PDB entry 9HT0 | X-ray diffraction, 1.33 A resolution | chain A

# Chain A
Protein: Bromodomain-containing protein 4
From: Homo sapiens
UniProt: O60885 (BRD4_HUMAN); numbering as in UniProt (aligned over 44-168)
Sequence (127 residues; row label = number of the first residue in the row):
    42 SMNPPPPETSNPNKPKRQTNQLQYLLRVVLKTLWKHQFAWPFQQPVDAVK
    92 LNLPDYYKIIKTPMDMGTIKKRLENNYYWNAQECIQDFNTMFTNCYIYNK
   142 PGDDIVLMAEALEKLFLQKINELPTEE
Differences from the reference sequence: expression tag (42-43)
Ligand contacts: A1IXD (N-methyl-4-[5-(2-methyl-1-oxidanylidene-isoquinolin-4-yl)-3-(pyrazol-1-ylmethyl)-1,2,4-triazol-1-yl]benzamide): Trp81, Pro82, Phe83, Val87, Leu92, Asn93, Leu94, Tyr97, Tyr139, Asn140, Asp144, Asp145, Ile146, Met149
UniProt features mapped onto this chain:
  - site: Asn140 (Acetylated histone binding)
  - cross-link: Lys99 (Glycyl lysine isopeptide (Lys-Gly) (interchain with G-Cter in SUMO2))
  - natural variant: Asp145 (D145G: Found in a patient with a neurodevelopmental syndrome; uncertain significance)
  - mutagenesis: Asn140 (N140A: Abolishes binding to acetylated histones)

# Overview
Ligands of chain A: compound A1IXD. From UniProt: one mutagenesis site.
Chain A is Bromodomain-containing protein 4 (Homo sapiens); the structure, A novel bottom-up approach to find
lead-compounds in billion-sized libraries, was determined by X-ray diffraction, deposited together with 9HT1
and 9HT2.
